PDB entry 3S8Q | X-ray diffraction, 2.10 A resolution | chains A and C of the 4 polymer chains in the assembly

# Chain A
Name: R-M controller protein
Source organism: Enterobacter sp. RFL1396
Reference sequence: Q8GGH0 (Q8GGH0_9ENTR); residues 1-79 here = UniProt positions 1-79
Chain sequence (82 residues; numbered -2 to 79; the number before each row is that of its first residue; numbers below 1 keep their minus sign (Gly-2 is residue -2)):
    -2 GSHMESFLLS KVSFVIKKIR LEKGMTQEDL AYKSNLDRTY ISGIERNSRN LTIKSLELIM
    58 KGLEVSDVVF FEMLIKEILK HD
Unresolved in the structure: -2 to 1, 78-79
Differences from the reference sequence: expression tag (-2 to 0)
What the authors report for this chain:
  - binding site for the 19-nt DNA strand: Thr36, Tyr37, Arg43, Arg46, Asn47, Ser52
  - binding site for the 19-nt DNA strand (chain C): Arg35, Thr36, Tyr37, Arg43, Arg46, Asn47, Ser52
  - specificity-determining residues: Arg35, Thr36, Arg46
  - contacts within the chain: Ser7-Asn44 (backbone contact), Ser10-Asn44

# Chain C
Molecule: 19-nt DNA strand
Sequence (19 nucleotides; row label = number of the first residue in the row):
     1 ATGTGACTTA TAGTCCGTG

# How chain A and chain C interact
Contacting residue pairs (15; chain A residue first):
  Arg17(A) - DT2(C)  salt bridge to the phosphate
  Thr23(A) - DA1(C)  phosphate contact
  Thr23(A) - DT2(C)  phosphate contact
  Gln24(A) - DT2(C)  hydrogen bond to the phosphate
  Gln24(A) - DG3(C)  hydrogen bond to the phosphate
  Glu25(A) - DA1(C)  sugar contact
  Glu25(A) - DT2(C)  hydrogen bond to the phosphate
  Arg35(A) - DT2(C)  base contact
  Arg35(A) - DG3(C)  hydrogen bond to the base
  Thr36(A) - DT4(C)  base contact
  Ser39(A) - DG3(C)  hydrogen bond to the phosphate
  Ser39(A) - DT4(C)  base contact
  Arg43(A) - DG3(C)  salt bridge to the phosphate
  Arg43(A) - DT4(C)  salt bridge to the phosphate
  Thr49(A) - DA12(C)  sugar contact
Interface residues without a listed pair, chain A (11 interface residues in all): Arg46, Asn47
Interface residues without a listed pair, chain C (7 interface residues in all): DA6, DG13

# Summary
Chain A and chain C form an interface of 11 and 7 residues respectively; the contacts include 5 hydrogen bonds
and 3 salt bridges. Polar pairs include Arg35(A)-DG3(C), Gln24(A)-DT2(C) and Gln24(A)-DG3(C). The paper
reports a binding site for the 19-nt DNA strand (chain C) at Arg35(A), Thr36(A) and Tyr37(A) among others; a
binding site for the 19-nt DNA strand at Thr36(A), Tyr37(A) and Arg43(A) among others.
Here chain A is R-M controller protein (Enterobacter sp. RFL1396) and chain C is a 19-nt DNA strand. Entry
3S8Q (Crystal structure of the R-M controller protein C.Esp1396I OL operator complex) was determined by X-ray
diffraction.
